2QSG - chains A and X of the 4 polymer chains in the assembly; structure by X-ray diffraction, 3.10 A resolution.

[Chain A]
Protein: DNA repair protein RAD4
Organism: Saccharomyces cerevisiae
Reference sequence: P14736 (RAD4_YEAST); residues 101-632 here = UniProt positions 101-632
Chain sequence (533 residues; numbered 100 to 632; the number before each row is that of its first residue):
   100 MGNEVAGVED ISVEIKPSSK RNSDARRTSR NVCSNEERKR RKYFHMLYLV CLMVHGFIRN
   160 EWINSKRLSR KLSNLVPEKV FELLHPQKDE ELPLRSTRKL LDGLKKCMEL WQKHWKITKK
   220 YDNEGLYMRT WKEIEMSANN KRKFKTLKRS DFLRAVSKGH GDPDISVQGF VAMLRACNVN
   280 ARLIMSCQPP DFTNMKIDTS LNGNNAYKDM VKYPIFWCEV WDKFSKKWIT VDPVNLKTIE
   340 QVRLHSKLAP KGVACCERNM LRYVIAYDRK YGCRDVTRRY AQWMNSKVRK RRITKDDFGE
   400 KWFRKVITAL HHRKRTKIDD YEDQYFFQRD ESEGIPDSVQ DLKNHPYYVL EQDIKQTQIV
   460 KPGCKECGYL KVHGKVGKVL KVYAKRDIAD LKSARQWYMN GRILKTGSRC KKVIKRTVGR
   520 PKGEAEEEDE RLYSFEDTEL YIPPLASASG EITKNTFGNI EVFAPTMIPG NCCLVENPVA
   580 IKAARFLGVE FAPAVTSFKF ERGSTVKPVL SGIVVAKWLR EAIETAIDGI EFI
Unresolved in the structure: 100-122, 518-525
Sequence notes: initiating methionine (100)
UniProt features mapped onto this chain:
  - DNA-binding region: D250 to F269

[Chain X]
Protein: UV excision repair protein RAD23
Organism: Saccharomyces cerevisiae
Reference sequence: P32628 (RAD23_YEAST); residues 230-398 here = UniProt positions 230-398
Chain sequence (171 residues; numbered 228 to 398; the number before each row is that of its first residue):
   228 GSGNASSGAL GTTGGATDAA QGGPPGSIGL TVEDLLSLRQ VVSGNPEALA PLLENISARY
   288 PQLREHIMAN PEVFVSMLLE AVGDNMQDVM EGADDMVEGE DIEVTGEAAA AGLGQGEGEG
   348 SFQVDYTPED DQAISRLCEL GFERDLVIQV YFACDKNEEA AANILFSDHA D
Unresolved in the structure: 228-255, 310-398
Sequence notes: expression tag (228-229)

[Interface between chain A and chain X]
Residue-residue contacts - 50 pairs, chain A then chain X:
  R139(A) - E281(X)  salt bridge
  R139(A) - R291(X)
  Y142(A) - L290(X)
  Y142(A) - R291(X)
  F143(A) - L280(X)  hydrophobic
  F143(A) - E281(X)
  M145(A) - M295(X)  hydrophobic
  L146(A) - L280(X)  hydrophobic
  Y147(A) - L280(X)  hydrophobic
  V149(A) - V302(X)  hydrophobic
  C150(A) - V269(X)
  C150(A) - L276(X)  hydrophobic
  C150(A) - L280(X)  hydrophobic
  L151(A) - L276(X)  hydrophobic
  V153(A) - V269(X)  hydrophobic
  H154(A) - V269(X)
  H154(A) - S270(X)
  H154(A) - P273(X)
  F156(A) - L306(X)  hydrophobic
  I157(A) - S270(X)
  I157(A) - V309(X)  hydrophobic
  R158(A) - S270(X)  hydrogen bond (side chain-backbone)
  R158(A) - G271(X)
  W161(A) - S270(X)
  L225(A) - P273(X)  hydrophobic
  L225(A) - E274(X)
  R228(A) - E274(X)
  I233(A) - E281(X)
  E234(A) - E281(X)
  S236(A) - A277(X)
  S236(A) - P278(X)
  A237(A) - P278(X)  hydrophobic
  K244(A) - N272(X)
  T245(A) - Q267(X)
  T245(A) - N272(X)
  L246(A) - Q267(X)  hydrogen bond (backbone-side chain)
  L246(A) - G271(X)
  L246(A) - N272(X)
  F397(A) - M295(X)
  W401(A) - I294(X)  hydrogen bond (side chain-backbone)
  W401(A) - M295(X)
  W401(A) - P298(X)
  K404(A) - A296(X)  hydrogen bond (side chain-backbone)
  K404(A) - P298(X)
  K404(A) - E299(X)
  V405(A) - P298(X)  hydrophobic
  A408(A) - E299(X)
  A408(A) - V302(X)  hydrophobic
  L409(A) - V302(X)  hydrophobic
  L409(A) - L306(X)  hydrophobic
Also at the interface, not in a pair above, chain A (35 interface residues in all): K138, E160, G224, K247, H411
Also at the interface, not in a pair above, chain X (26 interface residues in all): L265, S284, F301, L305

[Overview]
Chain A and chain X form an interface of 35 and 26 residues respectively, with 4 hydrogen bonds and 1 salt
bridge. Among the polar pairs are R139(A)-E281(X), R158(A)-S270(X) and L246(A)-Q267(X).
Chain A is DNA repair protein RAD4 and chain X is UV excision repair protein RAD23, both from Saccharomyces
cerevisiae; the structure, Crystal structure of Rad4-Rad23 bound to a UV-damaged DNA, was determined by X-ray
diffraction (same publication as 2QSF and 2QSH).
